4GKK - chains A and I of the 23 polymer chains in the assembly; structure by X-ray diffraction, 3.20 A resolution.

Chain A:
Molecule: 16S rRNA
From: Thermus thermophilus
Sequence (1513 nucleotides; row label = number of the first residue in the row; note: 4 numbers in that range are skipped by the numbering (no residue carries them; nothing is unmodelled there)):
     5 UGGAGAGUUUGAUCCUGGCUCAGGGUGAACGCUGGCGGCGUGCCUAAGAC
    55 AUGCAAGUCGUGCGGGCCGCGGGGUUUUACUCCGUGGUCAGCGGCGGACG
   105 GGUGAGUAACGCGUGGGUGACCUACCCGGAAGAGGGGGACAACCCGGGGA
   155 AACUCGGGCUAAUCCCCCAUGUGGACCCGCCCCUUGGGGUGUGUCCAAAG
   205 GGCUUUGCCCGCUUCCGGAUGGGCCCGCGUCCCAUCAGCUAGUUGGUGGG
   255 GUAAUGGCCCACCAAGGCGACGACGGGUAGCCGGUCUGAGAGGAUGGCCG
   305 GCCACAGGGGCACUGAGACACGGGCCCCACUCCUACGGGAGGCAGCAGUU
   355 AGGAAUCUUCCGCAAUGGGCGCAAGCCUGACGGAGCGACGCCGCUUGGAG
   405 GAAGAAGCCCUUCGGGGUGUAAACUCCUGAACCCGGGACGAAACCCCCGA
   455 CGAGGGGACUGACGGUACCGGGGUAAUAGCGCCGGCCAACUCCGUGCCAG
   505 CAGCCGCGGUAAUACGGAGGGCGCGAGCGUUACCCGGAUUCACUGGGCGU
   555 AAAGGGCGUGUAGGCGGCCUGGGGCGUCCCAUGUGAAAGACCACGGCUCA
   605 ACCGUGGGGGAGCGUGGGAUACGCUCAGGCUAGACGGUGGGAGAGGGUGG
   655 UGGAAUUCCCGGAGUAGCGGUGAAAUGCGCAGAUACCGGGAGGAACGCCG
   705 AUGGCGAAGGCAGCCACCUGGUCCACCCGUGACGCUGAGGCGCGAAAGCG
   755 UGGGGAGCAAACCGGAUUAGAUACCCGGGUAGUCCACGCCCUAAACGAUG
   805 CGCGCUAGGUCUCUGGGUCUCCUGGGGGCCGAAGCUAACGCGUUAAGCGC
   855 GCCGCCUGGGGAGUACGGCCGCAAGGCUGAAACUCAAAGGAAUUGACGGG
   905 GGCCCGCACAAGCGGUGGAGCAUGUGGUUUAAUUCGAAGCAACGCGAAGA
   955 ACCUUACCAGGCCUUGACAUGCUAGGGAACCCGGGUGAAAGCCUGGGGUG
  1005 CCCCGCGAGGGGAGCCCUAGCACAGGUGCUGCAUGGCCGUCGUCAGCUCG
  1055 UGCCGUGAGGUGUUGGGUUAAGUCCCGCAACGAGCGCAACCCCCGCCGUU
  1105 AGUUGCCAGCGGUUCGGCCGGGCACUCUAACGGGACUGCCCGCGAAAGCG
  1155 GGAGGAAGGAGGGGACGACGUCUGGUCAGCAUGGCCCUUACGGCCUGGGC
  1205 GACACACGUGCUACAAUGCCCACUACAAAGCGAUGCCACCCGGCAACGGG
  1255 GAGCUAAUCGCAAAAAGGUGGGCCCAGUUCGGAUUGGGGUCUGCAACCCG
  1305 ACCCCAUGAAGCCGGAAUCGCUAGUAAUCGCGGAUCAGCCAUGCCGCGGU
  1355 GAAUACGUUCCCGGGCCUUGUACACACCGCCCGUCACGCCAUGGGAGCGG
  1405 GCUCUACCCGAAGUCGCCGGGAGCCUACGGGCAGGCGCCGAGGGUAGGGC
  1455 CCGUGACUGGGGCGAAGUCGUAACAAGGUAGCUGUACCGGAAGGUGCGGC
  1505 UGGAUCA
  1516 CUUUCU
Construct notes: expression tag (1005, 1013, 1225-1226); conflict U1517 (C1508 in 48256), U1519 (C1510 in 48256)
Bound ions: Mg2+ site 1: U12, G22; Mg2+ site 2 near G21 (its only coordinating residue here); Mg2+ site 3 near C48 (its only coordinating residue here); Mg2+ site 4 near A53 (its only coordinating residue here); Mg2+ site 5: G108, G110, G284; Mg2+ site 6 near G115 (its only coordinating residue here); Mg2+ site 7 near G175 (its only coordinating residue here); Mg2+ site 8 near A201 (its only coordinating residue here); Mg2+ site 9 near G246 (its only coordinating residue here); Mg2+ site 10 near G252 (its only coordinating residue here); Mg2+ site 11: G294, G541; Mg2+ site 12: G301, C302; 51 more Mg2+ sites not listed
Ligand contacts: paromomycin (PAR): G1387, U1388, C1389, A1390, C1391, G1466, C1467, G1468, A1469, A1470, G1471, U1472, C1473

Chain I:
Molecule: 30S ribosomal protein S9
From: Thermus thermophilus
UniProtKB: P80374 (RS9_THET8); residues 2-128 here = UniProt positions 2-128
Amino-acid sequence (127 residues; numbered 2 to 128; the number before each row is that of its first residue):
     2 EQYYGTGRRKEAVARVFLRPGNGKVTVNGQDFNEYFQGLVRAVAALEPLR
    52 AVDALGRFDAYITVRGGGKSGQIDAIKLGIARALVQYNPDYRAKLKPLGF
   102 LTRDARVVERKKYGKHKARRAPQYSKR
Construct notes: conflict Arg58 (His in P80374)

Chain A / chain I interface:
Contacting residue pairs (118):
  G918(A) with Arg121(I), base contact
  G919(A) with Gln124(I), hydrogen bond to the base
  U920(A) with Gln124(I), sugar contact
  G943(A) with Lys127(I), hydrogen bond to the sugar
  C944(A) with Arg128(I), hydrogen bond to the sugar
  A945(A) with Arg128(I), salt bridge to the phosphate
  C947(A) with Ser126(I), hydrogen bond to the base
  C1098(A) with Val108(I), sugar contact
  G1099(A) with Arg104(I), hydrogen bond to the phosphate; Ala106(I), sugar contact
  C1100(A) with Arg9(I), salt bridge to the phosphate; Arg83(I), hydrogen bond to the phosphate; Arg104(I), salt bridge to the phosphate
  C1101(A) with Arg9(I), salt bridge to the phosphate; Arg83(I), salt bridge to the phosphate
  G1109(A) with Arg66(I), hydrogen bond to the phosphate
  C1110(A) with Arg16(I), sugar contact; Tyr62(I), hydrogen bond to the phosphate; Arg66(I), salt bridge to the phosphate
  C1111(A) with Arg16(I), salt bridge to the phosphate; Arg20(I), hydrogen bond to the phosphate; Tyr62(I), hydrogen bond to the phosphate
  A1112(A) with Gln3(I), hydrogen bond to the phosphate; Phe18(I), sugar contact; Arg20(I), salt bridge to the phosphate
  G1113(A) with Glu2(I), phosphate contact; Gln3(I), hydrogen bond to the phosphate
  C1129(A) with Tyr5(I), hydrogen bond to the sugar; Arg16(I), hydrogen bond to the base
  U1130(A) with Tyr5(I), phosphate contact; Thr7(I), hydrogen bond to the phosphate; Val14(I), phosphate contact; Arg16(I), sugar contact
  C1131(A) with Arg9(I), salt bridge to the phosphate; Val14(I), phosphate contact
  G1158(A) with Lys97(I), salt bridge to the phosphate
  G1159(A) with Arg93(I), salt bridge to the phosphate; Lys97(I), salt bridge to the phosphate
  A1160(A) with Arg93(I), salt bridge to the phosphate; Leu102(I), sugar contact; Thr103(I), phosphate contact; Arg104(I), sugar contact
  A1161(A) with Thr103(I), hydrogen bond to the phosphate
  G1167(A) with Arg111(I), sugar contact; Lys113(I), hydrogen bond to the phosphate; Arg120(I), salt bridge to the phosphate
  G1168(A) with Arg111(I), sugar contact; Lys113(I), salt bridge to the phosphate
  A1169(A) with Tyr114(I), hydrogen bond to the phosphate
  G1212(A) with Ser126(I), phosphate contact
  U1213(A) with Gln124(I), hydrogen bond to the phosphate; Tyr125(I), phosphate contact
  G1214(A) with His117(I), salt bridge to the phosphate; Pro123(I), phosphate contact; Gln124(I), hydrogen bond to the phosphate
  A1229(A) with Lys70(I), hydrogen bond to the base
  C1230(A) with Tyr36(I), sugar contact; Gly68(I), hydrogen bond to the sugar; Gly69(I), sugar contact; Lys70(I), hydrogen bond to the sugar; Gln73(I), hydrogen bond to the sugar
  A1231(A) with Glu12(I), hydrogen bond to the sugar; Arg66(I), phosphate contact; Gly67(I), hydrogen bond to the phosphate; Gly68(I), hydrogen bond to the phosphate
  A1232(A) with Gly67(I), phosphate contact
  G1271(A) with Leu40(I), sugar contact
  G1272(A) with Gln38(I), hydrogen bond to the sugar; Gly39(I), phosphate contact
  U1273(A) with Gln38(I), sugar contact
  C1323(A) with Gln124(I), sugar contact; Tyr125(I), phosphate contact
  G1324(A) with Arg121(I), sugar contact; Ala122(I), phosphate contact; Tyr125(I), phosphate contact
  C1325(A) with Arg120(I), sugar contact; Ala122(I), phosphate contact
  U1326(A) with Arg120(I), salt bridge to the phosphate
  A1327(A) with Arg120(I), salt bridge to the phosphate
  G1328(A) with Arg10(I), hydrogen bond to the base; Arg107(I), hydrogen bond to the base; Val108(I), sugar contact; Val109(I), sugar contact; Glu110(I), hydrogen bond to the phosphate
  U1329(A) with Glu110(I), sugar contact; Arg120(I), phosphate contact
  A1330(A) with Lys118(I), salt bridge to the phosphate; Arg120(I), hydrogen bond to the phosphate; Arg121(I), hydrogen bond to the phosphate
  A1331(A) with Lys118(I), salt bridge to the phosphate; Arg121(I), salt bridge to the phosphate
  U1332(A) with Lys118(I), base contact
  C1348(A) with His117(I), salt bridge to the phosphate
  C1349(A) with Lys112(I), salt bridge to the phosphate; Tyr114(I), phosphate contact; Gly115(I), hydrogen bond to the phosphate; Lys116(I), phosphate contact
  G1350(A) with Arg111(I), salt bridge to the phosphate; Lys112(I), salt bridge to the phosphate; Lys113(I), phosphate contact; Tyr114(I), hydrogen bond to the phosphate
  C1351(A) with Arg111(I), phosphate contact; Lys112(I), hydrogen bond to the phosphate
  G1352(A) with Glu12(I), phosphate contact; Val109(I), phosphate contact
  G1353(A) with Lys11(I), phosphate contact; Glu12(I), phosphate contact; Gly68(I), sugar contact; Gly69(I), hydrogen bond to the phosphate; Val109(I), phosphate contact
  U1354(A) with Lys11(I), salt bridge to the phosphate; Gly69(I), phosphate contact; Lys70(I), phosphate contact; Ser71(I), hydrogen bond to the phosphate; Gly72(I), hydrogen bond to the phosphate
  G1355(A) with Lys11(I), hydrogen bond to the base; Arg42(I), phosphate contact; Ser71(I), hydrogen bond to the phosphate
Interface residues without a listed pair, chain A (56 interface residues in all): A1128, C1211
Interface residues without a listed pair, chain I (56 interface residues in all): Thr64, Ala119

In short:
Chain A and chain I each contribute 56 residues to their interface; the contacts include 41 hydrogen bonds and
26 salt bridges. Polar contacts include G919(A)-Gln124(I), C947(A)-Ser126(I) and C1129(A)-Arg16(I). Bound to
chain A: paromomycin. The Mg2+ site 1 is built by U12(A) and G22(A).
Here chain A is 16S rRNA and chain I is 30S ribosomal protein S9, both from Thermus thermophilus. Entry 4GKK
(Structure of the Thermus thermophilus 30S ribosomal subunit complexed with a human mitochondrial anticodon
stem loop ...) was determined by X-ray diffraction, deposited together with 4GKJ.
